3A75 - chains A and B; structure by X-ray diffraction, 1.95 A resolution.

== Chain A ==
Protein: Gamma-glutamyltranspeptidase large chain
Source organism: Bacillus subtilis
Notes: EC 2.3.2.2
Reference sequence: P54422 (GGT_BACSU); numbering as in UniProt (aligned over 36-402)
Amino-acid sequence (384 residues; row label = number of the first residue in the row):
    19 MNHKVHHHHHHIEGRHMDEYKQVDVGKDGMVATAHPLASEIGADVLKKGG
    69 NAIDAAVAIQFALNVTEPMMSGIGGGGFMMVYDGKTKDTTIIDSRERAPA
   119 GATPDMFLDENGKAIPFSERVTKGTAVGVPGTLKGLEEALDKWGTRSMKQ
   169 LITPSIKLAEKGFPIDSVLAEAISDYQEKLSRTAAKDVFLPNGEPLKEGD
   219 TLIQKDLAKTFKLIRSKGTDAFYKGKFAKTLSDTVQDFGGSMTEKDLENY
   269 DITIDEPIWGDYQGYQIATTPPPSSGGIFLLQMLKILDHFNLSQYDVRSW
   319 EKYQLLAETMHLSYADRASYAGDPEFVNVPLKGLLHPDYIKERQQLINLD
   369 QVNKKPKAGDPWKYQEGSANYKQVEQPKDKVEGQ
Unresolved in the structure: 19-36, 396-402
Sequence notes: expression tag (19-35)
UniProt features mapped onto this chain:
  - binding site (L-glutamate): Arg-113

== Chain B ==
Protein: Gamma-glutamyltranspeptidase small chain
Source organism: Bacillus subtilis
Notes: EC 2.3.2.2
Reference sequence: P54422 (GGT_BACSU); residues 403-587 here = UniProt positions 403-587
Amino-acid sequence (185 residues; row label = number of the first residue in the row):
   403 TTHFTVADRWGNVVSYTTTIEQLFGTGIMVPDYGVILNNELTDFDAIPGG
   453 ANEVQPNKRPLSSMTPTILFKDDKPVLTVGSPGGATIISSVLQTILYHIE
   503 YGMELKAAVEEPRIYTNSMSSYRYEDGVPKDVLSKLNGMGHKFGTSPVDI
   553 GNVQSISIDHENGTFKGVADSSRNGAAIGINLKRK
Unresolved in the structure: 585-587
UniProt features mapped onto this chain:
  - active site: Thr-403 (Nucleophile)
  - binding site (L-glutamate): Thr-421, Glu-423, Glu-442, Asp-445, Ser-464, Ser-465, Gly-485, Gly-486
Residues lining bound ligands: glutamic acid (GLU): Thr-403, Thr-421, Glu-423, Glu-442, Asp-445, Ser-464, Ser-465, Met-466, Pro-484, Gly-485, Gly-486, Ile-489

== How chain A and chain B interact ==
Pairs across the interface (381; chain A residue first):
  Lys-39(A) with Ala-578(B); Ala-579(B), hydrogen bond (backbone-backbone)
  Gln-40(A) with Lys-508(B); Gly-569(B); Val-570(B); Ala-571(B), hydrogen bond (backbone-backbone); Asp-572(B); Ser-573(B); Arg-575(B), hydrogen bond (side chain-backbone); Asn-576(B); Gly-577(B), hydrogen bond (side chain-backbone)
  Val-41(A) with Lys-508(B); Lys-568(B); Gly-569(B)
  Asp-42(A) with Lys-568(B); Gly-569(B), hydrogen bond (backbone-backbone); Ala-579(B); Ile-580(B); Gly-581(B), hydrogen bond (side chain-backbone)
  Val-43(A) with Phe-567(B); Gly-581(B)
  Gly-44(A) with Thr-566(B); Phe-567(B), hydrogen bond (backbone-backbone); Ile-582(B); Asn-583(B)
  Lys-45(A) with Asn-564(B), hydrogen bond (side chain-backbone); Gly-565(B), hydrogen bond (side chain-backbone); Phe-567(B); Ile-582(B), hydrogen bond (backbone-backbone); Asn-583(B), hydrogen bond (backbone-side chain)
  Asp-46(A) with Asp-410(B); Arg-411(B), hydrogen bond (backbone-backbone); Phe-567(B); Ile-582(B), hydrogen bond (backbone-backbone); Asn-583(B); Leu-584(B), hydrogen bond (side chain-backbone)
  Gly-47(A) with Ala-409(B); Phe-567(B); Gly-581(B); Ile-582(B), hydrogen bond (backbone-backbone)
  Met-48(A) with Val-408(B); Ala-409(B), hydrogen bond (backbone-backbone); Ile-558(B); Phe-567(B); Lys-568(B); Gly-569(B); Ile-580(B); Gly-581(B)
  Val-49(A) with Thr-407(B); Ala-578(B); Ala-579(B); Ile-580(B), hydrogen bond (backbone-backbone)
  Ala-50(A) with Phe-406(B); Thr-407(B), hydrogen bond (backbone-backbone); Gln-556(B); Val-570(B); Ala-578(B)
  Thr-51(A) with Phe-406(B); Gln-556(B); Gly-577(B); Ala-578(B), hydrogen bond (backbone-backbone)
  Ala-52(A) with Thr-404(B); Asn-554(B); Asn-576(B); Gly-577(B)
  His-53(A) with Gly-577(B)
  Pro-54(A) with Asn-576(B); Ala-578(B), hydrophobic
  Ser-57(A) with Ala-578(B), hydrogen bond (side chain-backbone); Ile-580(B)
  Glu-58(A) with Ile-580(B)
  Ala-61(A) with Ile-580(B), hydrophobic; Ile-582(B)
  Leu-64(A) with Val-408(B), hydrophobic; Ala-409(B); Asp-410(B); Ile-582(B), hydrophobic
  Gly-67(A) with Trp-412(B)
  Gly-68(A) with Trp-412(B)
  Asn-69(A) with Asp-410(B); Trp-412(B)
  Ala-70(A) with Val-408(B), hydrophobic; Asp-410(B), hydrogen bond (backbone-side chain); Asn-414(B); Val-416(B)
  Ile-71(A) with Asn-414(B)
  Ala-73(A) with Val-408(B), hydrophobic
  Ala-74(A) with Phe-406(B); Val-416(B), hydrophobic
  Ile-77(A) with Phe-406(B), hydrophobic; Val-408(B), hydrophobic
  Gln-78(A) with Tyr-418(B), hydrogen bond; Thr-420(B), hydrogen bond
  Leu-81(A) with Phe-406(B), hydrophobic
  Glu-85(A) with Thr-404(B), hydrogen bond; Arg-575(B), salt bridge
  Pro-86(A) with Ile-422(B); Ile-438(B)
  Met-87(A) with Ile-422(B); Gln-424(B); Leu-425(B); Phe-426(B), hydrogen bond (backbone-backbone)
  Met-88(A) with Thr-403(B), hydrogen bond (backbone-backbone); Thr-420(B); Thr-421(B); Ile-422(B); Leu-425(B), hydrophobic; Arg-575(B)
  Ser-89(A) with Thr-404(B); Thr-420(B); Thr-421(B)
  Ile-91(A) with Val-437(B), hydrophobic
  Gly-92(A) with Ile-422(B); Val-437(B); Ile-438(B); Asn-440(B), hydrogen bond (backbone-side chain)
  Gly-93(A) with Thr-421(B); Ile-422(B); Asn-440(B)
  Gly-94(A) with Thr-420(B); Thr-421(B), hydrogen bond (backbone-backbone)
  Gly-95(A) with Thr-419(B); Thr-420(B)
  Phe-96(A) with Ser-417(B); Tyr-418(B); Thr-419(B), hydrogen bond (backbone-backbone); Ser-464(B); Met-466(B), hydrophobic; Pro-468(B)
  Met-97(A) with Ser-417(B); Tyr-418(B), hydrophobic
  Met-98(A) with Val-415(B); Val-416(B); Ser-417(B), hydrogen bond (backbone-backbone); Pro-468(B); Ile-470(B), hydrophobic
  Val-99(A) with Val-415(B)
  Tyr-100(A) with Gly-413(B); Asn-414(B); Val-415(B), hydrogen bond (backbone-backbone); Phe-472(B), hydrophobic; Pro-477(B), hydrophobic
  Asp-101(A) with Asn-414(B)
  Gly-102(A) with Trp-412(B); Gly-413(B); Asn-414(B)
  Lys-103(A) with Asn-414(B), hydrogen bond
  Thr-107(A) with Phe-472(B)
  Asp-111(A) with Arg-461(B), salt bridge
  Arg-113(A) with Glu-442(B), salt bridge; Asp-445(B), salt bridge; Arg-461(B); Pro-462(B), hydrogen bond (side chain-backbone); Leu-463(B), hydrogen bond (side chain-backbone); Ser-464(B)
  Glu-114(A) with Asn-440(B); Glu-442(B); Arg-461(B); Pro-462(B)
  Arg-115(A) with Asn-459(B), hydrogen bond (side chain-backbone); Lys-460(B); Arg-461(B)
  Ala-116(A) with Leu-443(B), hydrophobic; Phe-446(B), hydrophobic; Gln-457(B); Asn-459(B), hydrogen bond (backbone-backbone); Lys-460(B), hydrogen bond (backbone-backbone)
  Pro-117(A) with Leu-443(B); Pro-458(B); Asn-459(B)
  Ala-118(A) with Pro-458(B)
  Ala-120(A) with Pro-458(B)
  Thr-121(A) with Val-456(B)
  Pro-122(A) with Pro-450(B); Val-456(B); Gln-457(B)
  Met-124(A) with Leu-443(B), hydrophobic; Val-456(B), hydrophobic
  Phe-125(A) with Leu-443(B); Val-456(B), hydrophobic
  Leu-126(A) with Ala-448(B); Pro-450(B)
  Ala-132(A) with Ala-448(B), hydrophobic
  Phe-135(A) with Gln-424(B); Thr-444(B)
  Arg-138(A) with Thr-444(B); Ala-448(B)
  Val-139(A) with Gln-424(B); Gly-427(B); Thr-428(B); Asn-441(B)
  Thr-140(A) with Thr-428(B)
  Lys-141(A) with Thr-428(B)
  Thr-143(A) with Leu-443(B)
  Ala-144(A) with Asn-440(B); Asn-441(B); Glu-442(B), hydrogen bond (backbone-backbone); Leu-443(B), hydrogen bond (backbone-backbone); Thr-444(B)
  Val-145(A) with Thr-428(B); Asn-440(B); Leu-443(B)
  Gly-146(A) with Asn-440(B), hydrogen bond (backbone-side chain); Leu-443(B)
  Pro-148(A) with Asn-440(B)
  Thr-150(A) with Tyr-418(B); Thr-420(B)
  Leu-154(A) with Tyr-418(B)
  Ala-190(A) with Leu-425(B), hydrophobic; Phe-426(B)
  Ile-191(A) with Phe-426(B), hydrophobic
  Tyr-194(A) with Leu-425(B), hydrophobic; Phe-426(B), hydrophobic
  Lys-197(A) with Gln-424(B); Leu-425(B), hydrogen bond (side chain-backbone); Gly-427(B), hydrogen bond (side chain-backbone); Thr-428(B); Gly-429(B)
  Leu-198(A) with Phe-426(B), hydrophobic
  Thr-201(A) with Gly-429(B), hydrogen bond (side chain-backbone); Ile-430(B); Met-431(B)
  Ala-202(A) with Met-431(B); Pro-433(B), hydrophobic
  Ala-203(A) with Gly-429(B); Met-431(B)
  Val-206(A) with Met-431(B), hydrophobic
  Phe-207(A) with Met-431(B), hydrophobic; Ile-438(B), hydrophobic
  Asp-224(A) with Asp-434(B); Tyr-435(B); Gly-436(B)
  Leu-225(A) with Tyr-435(B); Gly-436(B); Val-437(B), hydrophobic
  Lys-227(A) with Asp-434(B), salt bridge
  Thr-228(A) with Tyr-435(B), hydrogen bond (side chain-backbone)
  Lys-244(A) with Tyr-435(B)
  Phe-245(A) with Tyr-435(B), hydrophobic
  Thr-248(A) with Val-432(B); Pro-433(B); Tyr-435(B)
  Leu-249(A) with Val-432(B); Leu-439(B), hydrophobic
  Thr-252(A) with Ile-430(B); Pro-433(B)
  Val-253(A) with Leu-439(B), hydrophobic
  Phe-256(A) with Ile-430(B), hydrophobic
  Thr-271(A) with Arg-461(B)
  Trp-277(A) with Phe-472(B), hydrophobic
  Tyr-280(A) with Ile-497(B), hydrophobic; Leu-498(B); Ile-501(B), hydrophobic; Glu-502(B), hydrogen bond
  Gln-281(A) with Ile-501(B); Glu-502(B)
  Gly-282(A) with Lys-473(B), hydrogen bond (backbone-side chain)
  Tyr-283(A) with Phe-472(B); Lys-473(B); Ile-501(B), hydrophobic
  Gln-284(A) with Ile-470(B); Leu-471(B); Phe-472(B), hydrogen bond (backbone-backbone); Asp-475(B)
  Ile-285(A) with Thr-469(B); Ile-470(B); Leu-471(B), hydrophobic
  Ala-286(A) with Thr-469(B); Ile-470(B), hydrogen bond (backbone-backbone); Phe-472(B), hydrophobic
  Thr-287(A) with Thr-467(B); Pro-468(B); Thr-469(B), hydrogen bond
  Thr-288(A) with Met-466(B); Pro-468(B), hydrogen bond (side chain-backbone)
  Pro-291(A) with Arg-461(B); Leu-463(B); Ser-464(B), hydrogen bond (backbone-backbone)
  Ser-292(A) with Ser-464(B), hydrogen bond (side chain-backbone); Ser-465(B); Met-466(B), hydrogen bond (side chain-backbone)
  Ser-293(A) with Leu-463(B); Ser-464(B), hydrogen bond (backbone-backbone); Ser-465(B); Ile-490(B)
  Gly-294(A) with Ser-465(B); Thr-467(B); Ile-490(B)
  Phe-297(A) with Ile-490(B)
  Leu-298(A) with Thr-469(B); Ile-490(B); Val-493(B), hydrophobic; Leu-494(B), hydrophobic; Ile-497(B), hydrophobic
  Met-301(A) with Leu-494(B), hydrophobic
  Leu-302(A) with Leu-494(B), hydrophobic; Leu-498(B), hydrophobic
  Leu-305(A) with Leu-498(B), hydrophobic
  Leu-310(A) with Tyr-503(B), hydrogen bond (backbone-side chain)
  Ser-311(A) with Glu-502(B); Tyr-503(B)
  Tyr-313(A) with Tyr-503(B), hydrogen bond (backbone-side chain)
  Asp-314(A) with Tyr-503(B)
  Val-315(A) with Tyr-499(B), hydrophobic; Tyr-503(B); Glu-513(B)
  Arg-316(A) with Glu-513(B), salt bridge; Pro-514(B); Gly-529(B); Pro-531(B); Val-534(B)
  Trp-318(A) with Val-534(B), hydrophobic; Lys-537(B); Leu-538(B); Met-541(B), hydrophobic
  Lys-320(A) with Tyr-499(B), hydrogen bond; Tyr-503(B)
  Tyr-321(A) with Ile-516(B); Val-530(B); Pro-531(B); Val-534(B), hydrophobic; Leu-538(B), hydrophobic
  Gln-322(A) with Leu-538(B); His-543(B), hydrogen bond
  Leu-324(A) with Gln-495(B); Leu-498(B), hydrophobic
  Ala-325(A) with Thr-518(B); His-543(B)
  Glu-326(A) with His-543(B)
  Met-328(A) with Ser-491(B); Gln-495(B); Ile-516(B); Thr-518(B)
  His-329(A) with Thr-518(B), hydrogen bond; Asn-519(B); Ser-520(B), hydrogen bond (side chain-backbone); Met-521(B); Tyr-524(B)
  Tyr-332(A) with Ala-487(B), hydrogen bond (side chain-backbone); Ile-490(B); Ser-491(B), hydrogen bond; Tyr-517(B); Thr-518(B); Asn-519(B)
  Arg-335(A) with Ser-465(B), hydrogen bond
  Ser-337(A) with Ala-453(B)
  Tyr-338(A) with Ala-453(B)
  Ala-339(A) with Ala-453(B); Asn-454(B); Leu-463(B), hydrophobic
  Gly-340(A) with Ala-453(B); Leu-463(B)
  Asp-341(A) with Lys-460(B); Arg-461(B), salt bridge
  Glu-343(A) with Arg-461(B), salt bridge
  Phe-344(A) with Pro-458(B); Asn-459(B); Lys-460(B)
  Val-345(A) with Ala-453(B); Lys-460(B)
  Val-370(A) with Met-521(B), hydrophobic; Met-541(B); His-543(B)
  Asn-371(A) with Met-521(B)
  Lys-372(A) with Met-521(B); Met-541(B), hydrogen bond (side chain-backbone); Gly-542(B)
  Tyr-389(A) with Gly-451(B); Gly-452(B); Ala-453(B)
  Lys-390(A) with Gly-451(B), hydrogen bond (backbone-backbone); Gly-452(B)
  Val-392(A) with Ile-449(B), hydrophobic; Pro-450(B); Gly-451(B); Gly-452(B)
  Glu-393(A) with Ile-449(B)
  Gln-394(A) with Asp-447(B); Ala-448(B); Ile-449(B)
  Pro-395(A) with Ile-449(B)
Also at the interface, not in a pair above, chain A (161 interface residues in all): Tyr-38, Lys-65, Gly-90, Leu-187, Leu-231, Gly-295, Asn-309, Ser-317, Pro-342, Leu-367, Pro-374
Also at the interface, not in a pair above, chain B (130 interface residues in all): His-405, Glu-423, Val-478, Thr-488, Met-505, Ser-557

== In short ==
Chain A and chain B form an interface of 161 and 130 residues respectively; the contacts include 65 hydrogen
bonds and 8 salt bridges. Polar contacts include Glu-85(A)/Arg-575(B), Asp-111(A)/Arg-461(B) and
Arg-113(A)/Glu-442(B). Bound to chain B: glutamic acid.
Here chain A is Gamma-glutamyltranspeptidase large chain and chain B is Gamma-glutamyltranspeptidase small
chain, both from Bacillus subtilis. Entry 3A75 (Crystal structure of glutamate complex of halotolerant
gamma-glutamyltranspeptidase from Bacillus subtilis) was determined by X-ray diffraction.
